PDB entry 8WCL | electron microscopy, 2.65 A resolution | chains 9 and 7 of the 5 polymer chains in the assembly

# Chain 9
Name: Fucoxanthin-chlorophyll a/c protein
From: Chaetoceros neogracilis
Amino-acid sequence (195 residues; numbered 1 to 195; the number before each row is that of its first residue):
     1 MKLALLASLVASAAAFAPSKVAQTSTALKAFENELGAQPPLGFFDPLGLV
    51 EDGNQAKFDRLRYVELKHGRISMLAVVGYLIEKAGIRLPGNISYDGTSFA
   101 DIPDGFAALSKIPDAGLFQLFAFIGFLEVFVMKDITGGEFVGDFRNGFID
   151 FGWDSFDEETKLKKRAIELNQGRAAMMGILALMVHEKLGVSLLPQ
Unresolved in the structure: 1-29, 195
Ion coordination: chlorophyll a Mg near Glu128 (its only coordinating residue here); Chlorophyll c1 Mg near Gln171 (its only coordinating residue here)
Residues lining bound ligands:
  - Fucoxanthin (A86; (3S,3'S,5R,5'R,6S,6'R,8'R)-3,5'-dihydroxy-8-oxo-6',7'-didehydro-5,5',6,6',7,8-hexahydro-5,6-epoxy-beta,beta-caroten-3'- yl acetate), molecule 1: Gln38, Pro40, Asn170, Arg173, Ala174, Met177
  - Fucoxanthin (A86), molecule 2: Phe44, Pro46, Leu47, His68, Ile71, Ser72, Ala75, Tyr79, Glu82, Asp104, Gly105, Phe106, Ala108, Leu109, Met176, Met177, Ile179, Leu180, Met183
  - Fucoxanthin (A86), molecule 3: Leu49, Arg60, Leu61, Leu180, Met183, Val184, Lys187, Leu188
  - Fucoxanthin (A86), molecule 4: Lys67, Ile71, Leu74, Gly90, Asn91, Ile92, Ser93, Tyr94, Phe99, Leu120, Ile124, Leu127, Glu128, Met132, Phe144
  - Fucoxanthin (A86), molecule 5: Met73, Val76, Val77, Leu80, Phe151, Gln171, Ala174, Ala175, Gly178, Ala181, Leu182, Leu192, Leu193
  - Fucoxanthin (A86), molecule 6: Leu80, Lys83, Ala84, Lys164, Leu193, Pro194
  - Fucoxanthin (A86), molecule 7: Phe130, Val131, Met132, Ile135, Phe144, Arg145, Asn146, Phe148, Ile149, Phe151, Phe156, Lys164
  - chlorophyll a (CLA), molecule 1: Phe31, Glu34, Gly36, Ala37, Leu41, Gly42, Phe43, Phe44, Asp45, Leu47, Leu49, Val50, Phe58, Leu61, Arg62, Val64, Glu65, His68, Arg173, Met176, Met177
  - chlorophyll a (CLA), molecule 2: Gln38, Pro39, Pro40, Lys163, Ala166, Ile167, Asn170, Gln171, Ala174
  - chlorophyll a (CLA), molecule 3: Tyr63, Val64, Lys67, His68, Ile71, Phe121, Ile124, Gly125, Glu128
  - chlorophyll a (CLA), molecule 4: Arg70, Met73, Leu74, Met132, Phe140, Gly142, Asp143, Phe144, Arg145, Asp150, Phe151, Gly152, Trp153, Ser155, Phe156, Lys164, Arg165, Ile167, Glu168, Gln171
  - chlorophyll a (CLA), molecule 5: Ile71, Leu74, Ala75, Val77, Gly78, Ile81, Glu82, Ile86, Arg87, Leu88, Phe99, Ile102, Pro103, Ala108, Leu109, Ile112, Leu120, Phe123, Leu127, Met132
  - chlorophyll a (CLA), molecule 6: Ile92, Ser93, Tyr94, Pro113, Ala115, Gly116, Gln119, Leu120, Phe123
  - chlorophyll a (CLA), molecule 7: Leu109, Leu120, Phe121
  - chlorophyll a (CLA), molecule 8: Val129, Phe130, Lys133
  - chlorophyll a (CLA), molecule 9: Met177, Leu180, Ala181, Val184, His185, Val190, Leu192
  - Chlorophyll c1 (KC1): Val76, Val77, Lys164, Ile167, Gln171, Ala174
  - Chlorophyll c2 (KC2): Arg60, Leu61, Val64, His68

# Chain 7
Name: Chlorophyll a/c-binding protein Lhcf7
From: Chaetoceros neogracilis
Amino-acid sequence (207 residues; numbered 1 to 207; the number before each row is that of its first residue):
     1 MKLAIAALLATSAAAFTTSPASRATTSLQVSEIELGATEPLGVFDPLGWL
    51 ETEPEAFERRRAVERKHGRVAMAAVVGTIVHNNHIVFDGYISPSNNLKFS
   101 DIPTGIDGIFSVPTAGLAQIIAFLGFVELAWLPASQYDGDYGVGYFGNDI
   151 LDPEEKARKLNAELNNGRAAMMGIMGNMVAEKITGQTMYEQYAAGHFNPF
   201 NDGEGFF
Unresolved in the structure: 1-29
Ion coordination: chlorophyll a Mg near Glu64 (its only coordinating residue here); Chlorophyll c1 Mg site 1 near Glu128 (its only coordinating residue here); Chlorophyll c1 Mg site 2 near Asn166 (its only coordinating residue here)
Residues lining bound ligands:
  - Fucoxanthin (A86; (3S,3'S,5R,5'R,6S,6'R,8'R)-3,5'-dihydroxy-8-oxo-6',7'-didehydro-5,5',6,6',7,8-hexahydro-5,6-epoxy-beta,beta-caroten-3'- yl acetate), molecule 1: Thr38, Glu39, Pro40, Leu41, Asn165, Arg168, Ala169, Met172, Ile183, Phe206
  - Fucoxanthin (A86), molecule 2: Phe44, Pro46, Leu47, His67, Val70, Ala71, Ala74, Thr78, His81, Gly105, Ile106, Gly108, Ile109, Met171, Met172, Ile174, Met175, Met178
  - Fucoxanthin (A86), molecule 3: Trp49, Glu53, Arg60, Met175, Met178, Val179, Lys182, Ile183
  - Fucoxanthin (A86), molecule 4: Lys66, Arg69, Val70, Ala73, Tyr90, Ile91, Pro93, Phe99, Ile120, Leu124, Val127, Glu128, Leu132
  - Fucoxanthin (A86), molecule 5: Met72, Val75, Val76, Ile79, Leu132, Val143, Gly144, Tyr145, Phe146, Gly147, Asn166, Ala169, Ala170, Gly173, Gly176, Asn177, Met188, Tyr192
  - Fucoxanthin (A86), molecule 6: Ile79, Asn82, Asn83, Tyr145, Phe146, Met188, Tyr189, Tyr192
  - Fucoxanthin (A86), molecule 7: Phe146, Gly147, Asn148
  - Fucoxanthin (A86), molecule 8: Tyr189, Tyr192, Ala193, Phe197
  - chlorophyll a (CLA), molecule 1: Ile33, Leu35, Gly36, Ala37, Leu41, Gly42, Val43, Phe44, Asp45, Trp49, Leu50, Phe57, Arg60, Arg61, Val63, Glu64, His67, Arg168, Met171, Met172, Met175
  - chlorophyll a (CLA), molecule 2: Thr38, Glu39, Pro40, Arg158, Asn161, Ala162, Asn165, Asn166, Ala169
  - chlorophyll a (CLA), molecule 3: Arg65, Arg69, Met72, Asp138, Gly139, Asp140, Tyr141, Gly142, Val143, Gly144, Tyr145, Asn148, Asp149, Ile150, Lys156, Lys159, Leu160, Ala162, Glu163, Asn166
  - chlorophyll a (CLA), molecule 4: Val70, Ala73, Ala74, Val76, Gly77, Val80, His81, Ile85, Val86, Phe87, Ile91, Phe99, Ile102, Pro103, Gly108, Ile109, Val112
  - chlorophyll a (CLA), molecule 5: Phe123, Phe126, Ala130, Trp131, Leu132, Tyr141
  - chlorophyll a (CLA), molecule 6: Ala169, Met172, Gly173, Met175, Gly176, Val179, Ala180, Ile183, Thr184, Gln191, Tyr192, His196, Phe197, Asn198, Pro199, Phe200, Phe207
  - Chlorophyll c1 (KC1), molecule 1: Arg59, Ala62, Val63, Lys66, His67, Val70, Ile121, Leu124, Gly125, Glu128, Leu129, Ala134, Ser135, Tyr137
  - Chlorophyll c1 (KC1), molecule 2: Val75, Val76, Ile79, Tyr145, Arg158, Lys159, Ala162, Asn166
  - Chlorophyll c2 (KC2), molecule 1: Arg59, Arg60, Val63, His67, Met175
  - Chlorophyll c2 (KC2), molecule 2: Ile91, Ser92, Pro93, Ser94, Asn95, Val112, Pro113, Ala115, Gly116, Gln119, Ile120, Phe123

# How chain 9 and chain 7 interact
Residue-residue contacts - 13 pairs, chain 9 then chain 7:
  Arg60(9) with Pro46(7), hydrogen bond (side chain-backbone)
  Phe106(9) with Phe206(7), hydrophobic; Phe207(7), hydrophobic
  Leu109(9) with Phe200(7); Phe207(7), hydrophobic
  Ser110(9) with Phe200(7); Asn201(7)
  Asp114(9) with Asn198(7), hydrogen bond; Asn201(7), hydrogen bond
  Leu117(9) with Asn198(7); Phe200(7), hydrophobic
  Phe121(9) with Phe200(7), hydrophobic
  Lys187(9) with Phe206(7)

# Overview
8 residues of chain 9 face 6 of chain 7 across their interface; the contacts include 3 hydrogen bonds. Among
the polar pairs are Arg60(9)-Pro46(7), Asp114(9)-Asn198(7) and Asp114(9)-Asn201(7). 2 chlorophyll a molecules
are bound between chain 9 and chain 7.
Chain 9 is Fucoxanthin-chlorophyll a/c protein and chain 7 is Chlorophyll a/c-binding protein Lhcf7, both from
Chaetoceros neogracilis; the structure, FCP pentamer in Chaetoceros gracilis, was determined by electron
microscopy (same publication as 8WCK and 8JP3).
